Entry 8R69 (electron microscopy, 4.30 A resolution (low resolution: residue-level contacts below are approximate; hydrogen-bond / salt-bridge calls are withheld)); this record covers chains B and D of the 14 polymer chains in the assembly.

== Chain B ==
Name: Portal protein
Source organism: Staphylococcus phage 812
Reference sequence: A0A0U1WIV9 (A0A0U1WIV9_9CAUD); residues 1-563 here = UniProt positions 1-563
Sequence (563 residues; numbered 1 to 563; the number before each row is that of its first residue):
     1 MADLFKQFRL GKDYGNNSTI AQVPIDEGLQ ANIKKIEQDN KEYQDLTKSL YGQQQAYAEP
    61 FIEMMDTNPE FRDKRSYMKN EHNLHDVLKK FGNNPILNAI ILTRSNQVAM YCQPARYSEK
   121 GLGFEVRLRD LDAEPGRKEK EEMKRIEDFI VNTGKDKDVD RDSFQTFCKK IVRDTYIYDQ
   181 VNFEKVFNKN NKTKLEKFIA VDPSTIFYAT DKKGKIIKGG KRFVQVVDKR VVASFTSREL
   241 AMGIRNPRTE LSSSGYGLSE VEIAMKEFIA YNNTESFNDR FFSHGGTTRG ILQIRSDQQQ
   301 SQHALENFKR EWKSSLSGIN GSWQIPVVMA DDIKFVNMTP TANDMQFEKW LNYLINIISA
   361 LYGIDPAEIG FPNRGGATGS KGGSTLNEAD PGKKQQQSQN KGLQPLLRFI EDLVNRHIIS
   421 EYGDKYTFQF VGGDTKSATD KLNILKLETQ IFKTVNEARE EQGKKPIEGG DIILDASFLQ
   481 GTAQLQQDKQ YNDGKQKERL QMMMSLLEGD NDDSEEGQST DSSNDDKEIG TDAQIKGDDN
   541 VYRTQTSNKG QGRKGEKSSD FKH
Unresolved in the structure: 1-48, 379-394, 504-563
Ion coordination: Zn2+: Glu-311 (shared with 1 residue of chain C)

== Chain D ==
Name: Putative neck protein
Source organism: Staphylococcus phage 812
Reference sequence: A1YTN6 (A1YTN6_9CAUD); residue numbers follow UniProt; this construct covers 1-302
Sequence (302 residues; numbered 1 to 302; the number before each row is that of its first residue):
     1 MVNSMFGGDL DPYEKSLNYE YPYHPSGNPK HIDVSEIDNL TLADYGWSPD AVKAYMFGIV
    61 VQNPDTGQPM GDEFYNHILE RAVGKAERAL DISILPDTQH EMRDYHETEF NSYMFVHAYR
   121 KPILQVENLQ LQFNGRPIYK YPANWWKVEH LAGHVQLFPT ALMQTGQSMS YDAVFNGYPQ
   181 LAGVYPPSGA TFAPQMIRLE YVSGMLPRKK AGRNKPWEMP PELEQLVIKY ALKEIYQVWG
   241 NLIIGAGIAN KTLEVDGITE TIGTTQSAMY GGASAQILQI NEDIKELLDG LRAYFGYNMI
   301 GL
Unresolved in the structure: 1-15, 162-189

== How chain B and chain D interact ==
Pairs across the interface (25; chain B residue first):
  Gln-298(B) with Ala-89(D); Arg-292(D)
  Gln-299(B) with Arg-292(D); Tyr-297(D); Asn-298(D)
  Gln-300(B) with Asn-298(D)
  Ser-301(B) with Asp-91(D)
  Gln-302(B) with Asp-91(D); His-117(D); Asn-298(D); Met-299(D); Ile-300(D)
  His-303(B) with Tyr-119(D)
  Leu-305(B) with Ile-300(D)
  Glu-306(B) with Arg-103(D); Ile-300(D)
  Lys-309(B) with Arg-103(D); His-106(D); Glu-109(D); Ile-300(D); Gly-301(D); Leu-302(D)
  Arg-310(B) with Asp-104(D)
  Trp-312(B) with Leu-302(D)
  Lys-313(B) with Leu-302(D)
Interface residues without a listed pair, chain B (15 interface residues in all): Phe-308, Ser-314, Ser-317
Interface residues without a listed pair, chain D (18 interface residues in all): Thr-191, Phe-192, Pro-194

== Summary ==
The interface between chain B and chain D involves 15 residues on one side and 18 on the other.
Here chain B is Portal protein and chain D is Putative neck protein, both from Staphylococcus phage 812. Entry
8R69 (Neck and tail of phage 812 virion (composite)) was determined by electron microscopy together with 8Q01,
8Q1I, 8Q7D, 8QEK, 8QEM, 8QJE, 8QKH and 8R5G from the same study.
